PDB entry 4N78 | X-ray diffraction, 2.43 A resolution | chains D and E of the 6 polymer chains in the assembly

# Chain D
Name: Wiskott-Aldrich syndrome protein family member 1
Source organism: Homo sapiens
Reference sequence: Q92558 (WASF1_HUMAN); residue numbers follow UniProt; this construct covers 1-559
Amino-acid sequence (559 residues; numbered 1 to 559; the number before each row is that of its first residue):
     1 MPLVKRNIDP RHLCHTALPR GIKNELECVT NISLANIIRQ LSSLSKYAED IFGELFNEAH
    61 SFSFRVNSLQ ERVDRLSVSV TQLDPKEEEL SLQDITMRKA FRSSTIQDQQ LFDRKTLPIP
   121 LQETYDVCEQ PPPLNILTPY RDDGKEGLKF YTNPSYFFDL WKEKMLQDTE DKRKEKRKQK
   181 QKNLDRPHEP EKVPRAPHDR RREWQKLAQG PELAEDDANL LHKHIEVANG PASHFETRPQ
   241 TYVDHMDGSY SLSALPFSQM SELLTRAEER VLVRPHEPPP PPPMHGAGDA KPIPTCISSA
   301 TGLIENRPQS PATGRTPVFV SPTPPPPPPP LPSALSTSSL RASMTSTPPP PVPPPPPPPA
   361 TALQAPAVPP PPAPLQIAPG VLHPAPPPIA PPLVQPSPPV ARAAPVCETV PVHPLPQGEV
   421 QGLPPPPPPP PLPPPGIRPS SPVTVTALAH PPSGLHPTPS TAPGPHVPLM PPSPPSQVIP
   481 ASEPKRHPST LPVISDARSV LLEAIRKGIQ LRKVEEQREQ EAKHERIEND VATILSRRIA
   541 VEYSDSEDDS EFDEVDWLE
Unresolved in the structure: 1-14, 178-494, 517-526, 544-559

# Chain E
Name: Protein BRICK1
Source organism: Homo sapiens
Reference sequence: Q8WUW1 (BRK1_HUMAN); residues 1-75 here = UniProt positions 1-75
Amino-acid sequence (75 residues; each row starts with the number of its first residue):
     1 MAGQEDPVQR EIHQDWANRE YIEIITSSIK KIADFLNSFD MSCRSRLATL NEKLTALERR
    61 IEYIEARVTK GETLT
Unresolved in the structure: 1-5, 73-75
UniProt features mapped onto this chain:
  - modified residue: A2 (N-acetylalanine)

# Interface between chain D and chain E
Residue-residue contacts (60; chain D residue first):
  P19(D) - V8(E)
  P19(D) - E11(E)
  P19(D) - I12(E)  hydrophobic
  R20(D) - V8(E)
  R20(D) - E11(E)
  G21(D) - P7(E)
  G21(D) - V8(E)
  G21(D) - E11(E)  hydrogen bond (backbone-side chain)
  E25(D) - E11(E)
  L26(D) - E11(E)
  L26(D) - Q14(E)
  L26(D) - D15(E)
  L26(D) - N18(E)
  T30(D) - N18(E)
  S33(D) - I22(E)
  L34(D) - Y21(E)  hydrophobic
  L34(D) - I22(E)  hydrophobic
  I37(D) - I22(E)  hydrophobic
  I37(D) - I25(E)  hydrophobic
  I37(D) - T26(E)
  I37(D) - I29(E)  hydrophobic
  L41(D) - I29(E)  hydrophobic
  L44(D) - I29(E)  hydrophobic
  L44(D) - I32(E)  hydrophobic
  Y47(D) - L36(E)  hydrophobic
  Y47(D) - N37(E)  hydrogen bond
  A48(D) - L36(E)  hydrophobic
  I51(D) - L36(E)  hydrophobic
  I51(D) - D40(E)
  F52(D) - F39(E)  hydrophobic
  E54(D) - R44(E)  salt bridge
  L55(D) - F39(E)  hydrophobic
  L55(D) - C43(E)  hydrophobic
  L55(D) - R44(E)
  E58(D) - L47(E)
  F62(D) - L47(E)
  F62(D) - N51(E)
  R65(D) - N51(E)  hydrogen bond
  R65(D) - L54(E)
  R65(D) - T55(E)  hydrogen bond
  R65(D) - E58(E)  salt bridge
  L69(D) - L54(E)  hydrophobic
  L69(D) - L57(E)  hydrophobic
  L69(D) - I61(E)  hydrophobic
  R72(D) - I61(E)
  R72(D) - E62(E)  salt bridge
  R72(D) - E65(E)  salt bridge
  V73(D) - I61(E)  hydrophobic
  L76(D) - I61(E)  hydrophobic
  L76(D) - E65(E)
  L83(D) - V68(E)  hydrophobic
  M97(D) - E72(E)
  R98(D) - G71(E)
  R98(D) - E72(E)
  F101(D) - E62(E)
  F101(D) - Y63(E)  hydrophobic
  F101(D) - A66(E)  hydrophobic
  R102(D) - E62(E)
  S103(D) - R59(E)  hydrogen bond
  S104(D) - R59(E)  hydrogen bond (backbone-side chain)
Interface residues without a listed pair, chain D (36 interface residues in all): I22, Q40, A59, V66, K99
Interface residues without a listed pair, chain E (37 interface residues in all): L50, I64, K70

# Summary
The interface between chain D and chain E involves 36 residues on one side and 37 on the other, with 6
hydrogen bonds and 4 salt bridges. Polar pairs include E54(D)-R44(E), R65(D)-E58(E) and R72(D)-E62(E).
Here chain D is Wiskott-Aldrich syndrome protein family member 1 and chain E is Protein BRICK1, both from Homo
sapiens. Entry 4N78 (The WAVE Regulatory Complex Links Diverse Receptors to the Actin Cytoskeleton) was
determined by X-ray diffraction.
